1RUI - chains 2 and 4 of the 4 polymer chains in the assembly; structure by X-ray diffraction, 3.00 A resolution.

# Chain 2
Name: Rhinovirus 14
Organism: Human rhinovirus 14
Notes: engineered mutation(s): S(1)223G
Reference sequence: P03303 (POLG_HRV14); residues 1-262 here correspond to UniProt positions 69-330 (UniProt number = residue number + 68)
Amino-acid sequence (262 residues; row label = number of the first residue in the row):
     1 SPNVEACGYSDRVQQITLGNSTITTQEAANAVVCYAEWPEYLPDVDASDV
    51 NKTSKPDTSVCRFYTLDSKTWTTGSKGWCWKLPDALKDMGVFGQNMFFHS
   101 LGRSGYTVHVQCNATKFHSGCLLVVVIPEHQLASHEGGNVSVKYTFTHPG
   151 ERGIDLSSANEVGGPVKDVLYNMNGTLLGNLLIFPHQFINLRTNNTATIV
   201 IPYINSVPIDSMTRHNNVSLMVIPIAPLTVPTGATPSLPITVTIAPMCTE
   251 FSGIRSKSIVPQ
Disordered / not traced: 1-7
Construct notes: conflict Leu-170 (Ile239 in P03303)

# Chain 4
Name: Rhinovirus 14
Organism: Human rhinovirus 14
Notes: engineered mutation(s): S(1)223G
Reference sequence: P03303 (POLG_HRV14); numbering as in UniProt (aligned over 1-68)
Amino-acid sequence (68 residues; row label = number of the first residue in the row):
     1 GAQVSTQKSGSHENQNILTNGSNQTFTVINYYKDAASTSSAGQSLSMDPS
    51 KFTEPVKDLMLKGAPALN
Disordered / not traced: 1-28

# How chain 2 and chain 4 interact
Pairs across the interface (22; chain 2 residue first):
  Ser-10(2) with Asn-68(4), hydrogen bond (side chain-backbone)
  Asp-11(2) with Asp-58(4); Ala-66(4); Asn-68(4), hydrogen bond (backbone-side chain)
  Arg-12(2) with Leu-67(4); Asn-68(4), hydrogen bond (side chain-backbone)
  Gln-14(2) with Asp-58(4)
  Ala-29(2) with Leu-67(4), hydrophobic
  Asn-30(2) with Val-56(4); Lys-57(4); Asp-58(4); Met-60(4)
  Ala-31(2) with Pro-55(4); Val-56(4); Lys-57(4), hydrogen bond (backbone-backbone)
  Val-32(2) with Pro-55(4)
  Val-33(2) with Pro-55(4), hydrogen bond (backbone-backbone); Lys-57(4)
  Tyr-35(2) with Lys-51(4); Phe-52(4), hydrophobic
  Trp-38(2) with Lys-57(4)
  Thr-193(2) with Leu-67(4)
Interface residues without a listed pair, chain 2 (15 interface residues in all): Tyr-9, Ala-28, Ala-36

# Overview
Chain 2 and chain 4 form an interface of 15 and 10 residues respectively, with 5 hydrogen bonds. Polar
contacts include Ser-10(2)/Asn-68(4), Asp-11(2)/Asn-68(4) and Arg-12(2)/Asn-68(4).
Here chain 2 is Rhinovirus 14 and chain 4 is Rhinovirus 14, both from Human rhinovirus 14. Entry 1RUI
(Rhinovirus 14 mutant S1223G complexed with antiviral compound win 52084) was determined by X-ray diffraction
together with 1RUC, 1RUD, 1RUE, 1RUF, 1RUG, 1RUH and 1RUJ from the same study.
